Entry 1A7F (solution NMR); this record covers chains A and B.

Chain A:
Molecule: Insulin
Source organism: Homo sapiens
Reference sequence: P01308 (INS_HUMAN); residues 1-21 here correspond to UniProt positions 90-110 (UniProt number = residue number + 89)
Chain sequence (21 residues; numbered 1 to 21; the number before each row is that of its first residue):
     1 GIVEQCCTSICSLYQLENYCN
Cystine bridges: Cys6-Cys11

Chain B:
Molecule: Insulin
Source organism: Homo sapiens
Reference sequence: P01308 (INS_HUMAN); residues 1-29 here correspond to UniProt positions 25-53 (UniProt number = residue number + 24)
Chain sequence (29 residues; each row starts with the number of its first residue):
     1 FVNQHLCGSHLVEALELVCGERGGFYTPK
Differences from the reference sequence: engineered mutation Glu16 (Tyr40 in P01308), Gly24 (Phe48 in P01308)

How chain A and chain B interact:
Inter-chain disulfides: Cys7(A)-Cys7(B), Cys20(A)-Cys19(B)
Residue-residue contacts (23; chain A residue first):
  Val3(A) - Leu6(B)
  Val3(A) - Leu11(B)
  Cys7(A) - Leu6(B)
  Cys7(A) - Cys7(B)  disulfide
  Thr8(A) - His5(B)
  Ser9(A) - His5(B)
  Ile10(A) - Asn3(B)
  Ile10(A) - Gln4(B)
  Ile10(A) - His5(B)
  Ser12(A) - Phe1(B)
  Leu13(A) - Phe1(B)
  Leu13(A) - Val18(B)
  Leu16(A) - Leu6(B)
  Leu16(A) - Leu11(B)
  Leu16(A) - Ala14(B)
  Leu16(A) - Leu15(B)
  Tyr19(A) - Leu15(B)
  Tyr19(A) - Gly24(B)
  Tyr19(A) - Phe25(B)
  Cys20(A) - Val18(B)
  Cys20(A) - Cys19(B)  disulfide
  Cys20(A) - Gly24(B)
  Asn21(A) - Gly24(B)
Other interface residues (no listed pair), chain A (14 interface residues in all): Cys6, Cys11, Glu17
Other interface residues (no listed pair), chain B (14 interface residues in all): Tyr26

In short:
The chain A/chain B interface involves 14 residues from each chain; the contacts include 2 disulfide bonds.
Chain A is Insulin and chain B is Insulin, both from Homo sapiens; the structure, Insulin mutant B16 glu, B24
gly, des-B30, NMR, 20 structures, was determined by solution NMR.
